PDB entry 6NIJ | electron microscopy, 5.70 A resolution (low resolution: residue-level contacts below are approximate; hydrogen-bond / salt-bridge calls are withheld) | chains D and F of the 8 polymer chains in the assembly

[Chain D (and F)]
Protein: AMC011 Glycoprotein 41
Source organism: Human immunodeficiency virus 1
Notes: chain F of this document is another copy of the same molecule, construct and numbering; everything in this record applies to it too
Sequence (345 residues; each row starts with the number of its first residue):
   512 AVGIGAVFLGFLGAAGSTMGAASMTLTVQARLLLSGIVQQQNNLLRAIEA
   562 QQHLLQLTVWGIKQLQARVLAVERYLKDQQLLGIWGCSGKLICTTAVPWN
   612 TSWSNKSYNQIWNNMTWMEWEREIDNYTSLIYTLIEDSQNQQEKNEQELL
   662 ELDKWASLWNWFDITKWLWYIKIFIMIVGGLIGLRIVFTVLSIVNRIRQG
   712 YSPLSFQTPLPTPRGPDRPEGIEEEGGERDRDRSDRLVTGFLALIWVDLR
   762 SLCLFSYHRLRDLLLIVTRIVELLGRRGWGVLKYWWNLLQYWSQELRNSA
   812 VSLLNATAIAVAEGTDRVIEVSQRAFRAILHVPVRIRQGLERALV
Disordered / not traced: 512-517, 555-568, 665-856 (chain F: 512-517, 558-565, 665-856)
Cystine bridges: Cys598-Cys604

[How chain D and chain F interact]
Residue-residue contacts (39):
  Phe519(D) with Gln652(F)
  Ser534(D) with Lys655(F)
  Met535(D) with Gln652(F)
  Thr538(D) with Gln650(F); Gln652(F); Lys655(F)
  Ala541(D) with Gln591(F); Ile595(F)
  Arg542(D) with Lys588(F); Ile595(F); Glu647(F); Gln650(F)
  Leu544(D) with Gln591(F)
  Ser546(D) with Lys588(F)
  Gly547(D) with Lys588(F)
  Ile548(D) with Glu584(F); Lys588(F)
  Gln551(D) with Leu581(F); Glu584(F)
  Gln552(D) with Leu581(F); Glu584(F); Arg585(F)
  Leu576(D) with Leu576(F); Gln577(F)
  Arg579(D) with Val580(F); Leu581(F)
  Val583(D) with Leu587(F)
  Tyr586(D) with Leu587(F); Gln591(F)
  Leu587(D) with Leu587(F)
  Gln590(D) with Gln591(F)
  Gly600(D) with Gly594(F); Gly597(F)
  Lys601(D) with Gly597(F); Ser599(F)
  Leu602(D) with Lys655(F); Gln658(F)
  Cys604(D) with Glu662(F)
  Thr605(D) with Glu662(F)
Interface residues without a listed pair, chain D (26 interface residues in all): Val539, Val580, Trp623
Interface residues without a listed pair, chain F (24 interface residues in all): Val583, Cys598, Asn651, Gln653, Glu659

[In short]
26 residues of chain D and 24 residues of chain F are in contact.
Both chains are AMC011 Glycoprotein 41 (Human immunodeficiency virus 1). Entry 6NIJ (PGT145 Fab in complex
with full length AMC011 HIV-1 Env) was determined by electron microscopy, deposited together with 6OLP.
